Entry 2F9J (X-ray diffraction, 3.00 A resolution); this record covers chains A and P.

[Chain A]
Protein: Pre-mRNA branch site protein p14
From: Homo sapiens
Reference sequence: Q9Y3B4 (PM14_HUMAN); numbering as in UniProt (aligned over 1-125)
Chain sequence (125 residues; numbered 1 to 125; the number before each row is that of its first residue):
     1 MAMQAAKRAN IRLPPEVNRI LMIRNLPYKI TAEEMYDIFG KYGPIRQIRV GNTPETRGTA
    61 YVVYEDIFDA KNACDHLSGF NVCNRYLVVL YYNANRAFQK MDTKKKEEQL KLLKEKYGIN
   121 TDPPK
Not modelled in the structure: 1-11
Differences from the reference sequence: engineered mutation Met22 (Tyr in Q9Y3B4)

[Chain P]
Protein: Splicing factor 3B subunit 1
From: Homo sapiens
Notes: fragment: Residues: 381-415
Reference sequence: O75533 (SF3B1_HUMAN); numbering as in UniProt (aligned over 381-415)
Chain sequence (36 residues; each row starts with the number of its first residue):
   380 GEQLQAWRWE REIDERNRPL SDEELDAMFP EGYKVL
Not modelled in the structure: 380
Differences from the reference sequence: engineered mutation Gly380
Curated features (UniProtKB/Swiss-Prot):
  - modified residue: Ser400 (Phosphoserine)
  - cross-link: Lys413 (Glycyl lysine isopeptide (Lys-Gly) (interchain with G-Cter in SUMO1))

[Interface between chain A and chain P]
Residue-residue contacts (60):
  Arg12(A) - Trp388(P)
  Arg12(A) - Ile392(P)
  Leu13(A) - Ile392(P)  hydrophobic
  Leu13(A) - Arg395(P)
  Pro14(A) - Arg395(P)  hydrogen bond (backbone-side chain)
  Pro15(A) - Arg395(P)  hydrogen bond (backbone-side chain)
  Val17(A) - Arg395(P)  hydrogen bond (backbone-side chain)
  Arg19(A) - Arg395(P)  hydrogen bond (side chain-backbone)
  Arg19(A) - Asn396(P)
  Arg19(A) - Arg397(P)  hydrogen bond (side chain-backbone)
  Arg19(A) - Leu399(P)
  Ile20(A) - Met407(P)  hydrophobic
  Ile20(A) - Phe408(P)  hydrophobic
  Met22(A) - Tyr412(P)
  Ala32(A) - Leu415(P)  hydrophobic
  Met35(A) - Leu415(P)  hydrophobic
  Tyr36(A) - Leu415(P)
  Arg46(A) - Leu399(P)  hydrogen bond (side chain-backbone)
  Arg46(A) - Ser400(P)
  Arg46(A) - Asp401(P)  salt bridge
  Arg46(A) - Leu404(P)
  Gln47(A) - Leu404(P)
  Gln47(A) - Val414(P)
  Ile48(A) - Val414(P)
  Ile48(A) - Leu415(P)  hydrogen bond (backbone-backbone)
  Arg49(A) - Leu404(P)
  Arg49(A) - Asp405(P)  salt bridge
  Arg49(A) - Phe408(P)
  Arg49(A) - Tyr412(P)
  Arg49(A) - Lys413(P)
  Arg49(A) - Val414(P)
  Val50(A) - Tyr412(P)
  Val50(A) - Lys413(P)  hydrogen bond (backbone-backbone)
  Val50(A) - Leu415(P)  hydrophobic
  Gly51(A) - Gly411(P)
  Gly51(A) - Tyr412(P)
  Asn52(A) - Gly411(P)  hydrogen bond (side chain-backbone)
  Asn52(A) - Tyr412(P)
  Asn52(A) - Lys413(P)
  Thr53(A) - Gly411(P)
  Thr56(A) - Gly411(P)  hydrogen bond (side chain-backbone)
  Thr56(A) - Tyr412(P)
  Thr59(A) - Tyr412(P)  hydrogen bond
  Tyr61(A) - Phe408(P)  hydrophobic
  Tyr61(A) - Pro409(P)
  Tyr61(A) - Tyr412(P)
  Val63(A) - Phe408(P)  hydrophobic
  Asp66(A) - Asn396(P)  hydrogen bond
  Ile67(A) - Arg395(P)
  Ile67(A) - Asn396(P)  hydrogen bond (backbone-side chain)
  Tyr92(A) - Met407(P)  hydrogen bond (side chain-backbone)
  Ala97(A) - Pro409(P)
  Phe98(A) - Ala406(P)
  Phe98(A) - Met407(P)
  Phe98(A) - Phe408(P)
  Phe98(A) - Pro409(P)  hydrophobic
  Gln109(A) - Ala406(P)  hydrogen bond (side chain-backbone)
  Leu113(A) - Ala406(P)
  Tyr117(A) - Glu402(P)  hydrogen bond
  Tyr117(A) - Glu403(P)
Interface residues without a listed pair, chain A (36 interface residues in all): Glu16, Ala60, Glu65, Phe68, Ile119
Interface residues without a listed pair, chain P (23 interface residues in all): Pro398, Glu410

[In short]
36 residues of chain A face 23 of chain P across their interface, with 16 hydrogen bonds and 2 salt bridges.
Among the polar pairs are Arg46(A)-Asp401(P), Arg49(A)-Asp405(P) and Pro14(A)-Arg395(P).
Here chain A is Pre-mRNA branch site protein p14 and chain P is Splicing factor 3B subunit 1, both from Homo
sapiens. Entry 2F9J (3.0 angstrom resolution structure of a Y22M mutant of the spliceosomal protein p14 bound
to a ...) was determined by X-ray diffraction (same publication as 2F9D).
